Entry 7ONB (electron microscopy, 3.10 A resolution); this record covers chains H and I of the 11 polymer chains in the assembly.

# Chain H
Molecule: RNU2
From: Homo sapiens
Sequence (188 nucleotides; each row starts with the number of its first residue):
     1 AUCGCUUCUC GGCCUUUUGG CUAAGAUCAA GUGUAGUAUC UGUUCUUAUC AGUUUAAUAU
    61 CUGAUACGUC CUCUAUCCGA GGACAAUAUA UUAAAUGGAU UUUUGGAGCA GGGAGAUGGA
   121 AUAGGAGCUU GCUCCGUCCA CUCCACGCAU CGACCUGGUA UUGCAGUACC UCCAGGAACG
   181 GUGCACCC
Disordered / not traced: 1-33, 66-188

# Chain I
Protein: Splicing factor 3B subunit 2
From: Homo sapiens
UniProtKB: Q13435 (SF3B2_HUMAN); numbering as in UniProt (aligned over 1-895)
Amino-acid sequence (895 residues; row label = number of the first residue in the row):
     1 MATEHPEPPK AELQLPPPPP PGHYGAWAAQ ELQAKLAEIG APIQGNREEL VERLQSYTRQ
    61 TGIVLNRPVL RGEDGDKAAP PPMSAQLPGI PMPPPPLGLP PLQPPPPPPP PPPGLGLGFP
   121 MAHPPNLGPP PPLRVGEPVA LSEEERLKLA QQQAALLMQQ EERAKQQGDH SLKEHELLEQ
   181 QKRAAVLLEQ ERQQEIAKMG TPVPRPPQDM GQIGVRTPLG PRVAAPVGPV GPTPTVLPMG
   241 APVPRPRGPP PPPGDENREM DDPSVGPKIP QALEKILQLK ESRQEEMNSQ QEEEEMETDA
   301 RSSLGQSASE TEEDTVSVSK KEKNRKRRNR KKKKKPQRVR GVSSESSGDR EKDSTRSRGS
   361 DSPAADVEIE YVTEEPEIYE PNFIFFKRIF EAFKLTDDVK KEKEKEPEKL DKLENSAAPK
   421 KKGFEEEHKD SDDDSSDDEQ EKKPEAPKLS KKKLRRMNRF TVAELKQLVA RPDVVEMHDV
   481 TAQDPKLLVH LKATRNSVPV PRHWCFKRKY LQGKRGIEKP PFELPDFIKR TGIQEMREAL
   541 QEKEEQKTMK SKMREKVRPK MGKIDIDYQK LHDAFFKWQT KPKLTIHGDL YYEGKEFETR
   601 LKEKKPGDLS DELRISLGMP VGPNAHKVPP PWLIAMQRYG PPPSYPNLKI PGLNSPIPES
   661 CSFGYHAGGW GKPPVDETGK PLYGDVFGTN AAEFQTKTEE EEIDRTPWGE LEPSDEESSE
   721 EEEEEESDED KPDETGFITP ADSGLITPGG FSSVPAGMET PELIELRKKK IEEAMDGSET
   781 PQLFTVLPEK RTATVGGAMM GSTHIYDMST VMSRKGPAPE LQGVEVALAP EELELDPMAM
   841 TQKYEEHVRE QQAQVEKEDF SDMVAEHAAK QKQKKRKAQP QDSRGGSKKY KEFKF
Disordered / not traced: 1-457, 534-565, 603-604, 665-679, 688-895
UniProt features mapped onto this chain:
  - modified residue: Arg222 (Omega-N-methylarginine), Arg245 (Omega-N-methylarginine), Arg247 (Omega-N-methylarginine), Lys275 (N6-acetyllysine), Ser289 (Phosphoserine), Thr298 (Phosphothreonine), Ser307 (Phosphoserine), Ser309 (Phosphoserine), Thr311 (Phosphothreonine), Ser317 (Phosphoserine), Ser360 (Phosphoserine), Ser362 (Phosphoserine), Ser431 (Phosphoserine), Ser435 (Phosphoserine), Ser436 (Phosphoserine), Arg508 (Omega-N-methylarginine), Arg515 (Omega-N-methylarginine), Thr780 (Phosphothreonine), Ser861 (Phosphoserine)
  - cross-link (Glycyl lysine isopeptide (Lys-Gly)): Lys10 (interchain with G-Cter in SUMO2), Lys280 (interchain with G-Cter in SUMO2), Lys400 (interchain with G-Cter in SUMO2), Lys412 (interchain with G-Cter in SUMO2), Lys492 (interchain with G-Cter in SUMO2), Lys543 (interchain with G-Cter in SUMO2), Lys770 (interchain with G-Cter in SUMO2), Lys790 (interchain with G-Cter in SUMO2), Lys843 (interchain with G-Cter in SUMO2), Lys857 (interchain with G-Cter in SUMO2)
  - natural variant: Gln103 to Phe895 (deletion: In CFM1), Arg638 to Phe895 (deletion: In CFM1)
  - mutagenesis: Arg471 (R471K: Does not affect methylation by PRMT9), Arg495 (R495K: Does not affect methylation by PRMT9), Arg502 (R502K: Does not affect methylation by PRMT9), Phe506 (F506A: Does not affect methylation by PRMT9; when associated with A-510), Lys507 (K507A: Moderately diminished formation of omega-N monomethylarginine but greatly reduced formation of symmetrical dimethylarginine; when associated with A-509 ...), Arg508 (R508K: Abolishes interaction with SMN1; Abolishes methylation by PRMT9. Abolishes formation of omega-N monomethylarginine and formation of symmetrical dimethylarginine; when associated with R-507 ...), Lys509 (K509A: Moderately diminished formation of omega-N monomethylarginine but greatly reduced formation of symmetrical dimethylarginine; when associated with A-507 ...), Tyr510 (Y510A: Does not affect methylation by PRMT9; when associated with A-506), Arg515 (R515K: Does not affect methylation by PRMT9), Arg530 (R530K: Does not affect methylation by PRMT9), Arg537 (R537K: Does not affect methylation by PRMT9)

# Chain H / chain I interface
Pairs across the interface (5; chain H residue first):
  C40(H) with Arg515(I), salt bridge to the phosphate
  A56(H) with His478(I), sugar contact; Thr481(I), hydrogen bond to the sugar; Trp504(I), base contact
  A57(H) with Arg459(I), salt bridge to the phosphate
Interface residues without a listed pair, chain H (5 interface residues in all): U39, U58
Interface residues without a listed pair, chain I (7 interface residues in all): Cys505, Lys507

# In short
5 residues of chain H and 7 residues of chain I are in contact; the contacts include 1 hydrogen bond and 2
salt bridges. Among the polar pairs are A56(H)-Thr481(I), C40(H)-Arg515(I) and A57(H)-Arg459(I). From UniProt:
11 mutagenesis sites on chain I.
Chain H is RNU2 and chain I is Splicing factor 3B subunit 2, both from Homo sapiens; the structure, Structure
of the U2 5' module of the A3'-SSA complex, was determined by electron microscopy (same publication as 7B0I,
7B91, 7B92, 7B9C, 7OMF and 7OPI).
